PDB entry 5VON | X-ray diffraction, 2.10 A resolution | chain A

# Chain A
Protein: 5-methyltetrahydrofolate homocysteine S-methyltransferase
Source organism: Thermus thermophilus (strain HB8 / ATCC 27634 / DSM 579)
Notes: fragment: folate-binding domain residues 353-648
UniProt: Q5SKM5 (Q5SKM5_THET8); residue numbers follow UniProt; this construct covers 353-648
Chain sequence (296 residues; each row starts with the number of its first residue):
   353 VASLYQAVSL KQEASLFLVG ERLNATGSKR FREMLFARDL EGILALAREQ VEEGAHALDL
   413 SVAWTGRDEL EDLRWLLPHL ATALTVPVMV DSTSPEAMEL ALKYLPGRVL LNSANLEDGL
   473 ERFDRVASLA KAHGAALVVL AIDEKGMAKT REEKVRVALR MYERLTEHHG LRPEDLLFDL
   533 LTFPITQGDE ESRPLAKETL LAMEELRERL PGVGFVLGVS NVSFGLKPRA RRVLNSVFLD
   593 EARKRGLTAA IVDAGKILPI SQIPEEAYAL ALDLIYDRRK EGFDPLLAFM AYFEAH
Disordered / not traced: 353-366
What the authors report for this chain:
  - catalytic residues: Asn573 (citing earlier work)

# Summary
The paper reports the catalytic residue Asn573.
Chain A is 5-methyltetrahydrofolate homocysteine S-methyltransferase (Thermus thermophilus (strain HB8 / ATCC
27634 / DSM 579)); the structure, Methionine synthase folate-binding domain from Thermus thermophilus HB8, was
determined by X-ray diffraction together with 5VOO and 5VOP from the same study.
